PDB entry 3DX7 | X-ray diffraction, 1.60 A resolution | chains A and B of the 3 polymer chains in the assembly

== Chain A ==
Molecule: HLA class I histocompatibility complex HLA-B*4403
From: Homo sapiens
Reference sequence: P30481 (1B44_HUMAN); residues 1-276 here correspond to UniProt positions 25-300 (UniProt number = residue number + 24)
Sequence (276 residues; row label = number of the first residue in the row):
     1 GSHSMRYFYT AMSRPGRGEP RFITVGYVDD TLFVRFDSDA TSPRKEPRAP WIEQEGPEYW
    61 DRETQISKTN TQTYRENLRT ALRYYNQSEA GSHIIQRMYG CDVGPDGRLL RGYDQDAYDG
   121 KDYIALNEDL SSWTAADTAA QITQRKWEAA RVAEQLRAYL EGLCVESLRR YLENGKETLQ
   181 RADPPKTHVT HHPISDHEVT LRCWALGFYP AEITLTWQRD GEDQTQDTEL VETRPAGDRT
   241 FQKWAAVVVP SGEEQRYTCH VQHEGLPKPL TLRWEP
Cystine bridges: Cys101-Cys164, Cys203-Cys259
Differences from the reference sequence: engineered mutation Leu156 (Asp180 in P30481)

== Chain B ==
Molecule: Beta-2-microglobulin
From: Homo sapiens
Reference sequence: P61769 (B2MG_HUMAN); residues 1-99 here correspond to UniProt positions 21-119 (UniProt number = residue number + 20)
Sequence (99 residues; numbered 1 to 99; the number before each row is that of its first residue):
     1 IQRTPKIQVY SRHPAENGKS NFLNCYVSGF HPSDIEVDLL KNGERIEKVE HSDLSFSKDW
    61 SFYLLYYTEF TPTEKDEYAC RVNHVTLSQP KIVKWDRDM
Cystine bridges: Cys25-Cys80
UniProt features mapped onto this chain:
  - modified residue: Gln2 (Pyrrolidone carboxylic acid)
  - glycosylation: Ile1 (N-linked (Glc) (glycation) isoleucine), Lys19 (N-linked (Glc) (glycation) lysine), Lys41 (N-linked (Glc) (glycation) lysine), Lys48 (N-linked (Glc) (glycation) lysine), Lys58 (N-linked (Glc) (glycation) lysine), Lys91 (N-linked (Glc) (glycation) lysine), Lys94 (N-linked (Glc) (glycation) lysine)

== How chain A and chain B interact ==
Pairs across the interface (61; chain A residue first):
  Phe8(A) - Phe56(B)  hydrophobic
  Tyr9(A) - Phe56(B)
  Thr10(A) - Phe56(B)
  Thr10(A) - Phe62(B)
  Met12(A) - Ser33(B)  hydrogen bond
  Met12(A) - Asp34(B)
  Arg17(A) - Asp34(B)  salt bridge
  Val25(A) - Asp53(B)
  Val25(A) - Leu54(B)
  Val25(A) - Ser55(B)
  Tyr27(A) - Ser55(B)  hydrogen bond
  Tyr27(A) - Tyr63(B)  hydrogen bond
  Leu32(A) - Asp53(B)
  Arg35(A) - Asp53(B)  salt bridge
  Arg48(A) - Asp53(B)  salt bridge
  Ile94(A) - His31(B)
  Ile94(A) - Pro32(B)  hydrophobic
  Ile94(A) - Ser33(B)
  Gln96(A) - His31(B)  hydrogen bond
  Gln96(A) - Phe56(B)
  Gln96(A) - Trp60(B)  hydrogen bond (side chain-backbone)
  Gln96(A) - Phe62(B)
  Arg97(A) - Phe56(B)
  Met98(A) - Phe56(B)  hydrophobic
  Met98(A) - Lys58(B)
  Met98(A) - Trp60(B)  hydrophobic
  Gln115(A) - Trp60(B)
  Asp116(A) - Trp60(B)
  Ala117(A) - Trp60(B)  hydrophobic
  Asp119(A) - Ile1(B)  hydrogen bond (backbone-backbone)
  Asp119(A) - His31(B)
  Gly120(A) - Arg3(B)  hydrogen bond (backbone-side chain)
  Gly120(A) - His31(B)
  Gly120(A) - Trp60(B)
  Asp122(A) - Trp60(B)  hydrogen bond
  His192(A) - Asp98(B)  salt bridge
  Arg202(A) - Asp98(B)  hydrogen bond (side chain-backbone)
  Arg202(A) - Met99(B)  hydrogen bond
  Trp204(A) - Asp98(B)
  Trp204(A) - Met99(B)
  Val231(A) - Gln8(B)
  Glu232(A) - Lys6(B)  salt bridge
  Glu232(A) - Gln8(B)  hydrogen bond (backbone-side chain)
  Glu232(A) - Tyr26(B)
  Glu232(A) - Ser28(B)  hydrogen bond
  Thr233(A) - Tyr26(B)
  Arg234(A) - Gln8(B)  hydrogen bond
  Arg234(A) - Tyr10(B)
  Arg234(A) - Met99(B)  hydrogen bond (side chain-backbone)
  Pro235(A) - Tyr10(B)  hydrogen bond (backbone-side chain)
  Pro235(A) - Asn24(B)
  Pro235(A) - Tyr26(B)
  Pro235(A) - Leu65(B)  hydrophobic
  Ala236(A) - Arg12(B)  hydrogen bond (backbone-side chain)
  Ala236(A) - Asn24(B)  hydrogen bond (backbone-side chain)
  Gly237(A) - Arg12(B)  hydrogen bond (backbone-side chain)
  Asp238(A) - Arg12(B)
  Gln242(A) - Tyr10(B)
  Gln242(A) - Ser11(B)  hydrogen bond (side chain-backbone)
  Gln242(A) - Arg12(B)  hydrogen bond (side chain-backbone)
  Trp244(A) - Met99(B)  hydrogen bond (side chain-backbone)
Interface residues without a listed pair, chain A (36 interface residues in all): Ile23, Lys121, Leu206
Interface residues without a listed pair, chain B (29 interface residues in all): His13, Pro14, Ser57, Asp59

== Summary ==
36 residues of chain A and 29 residues of chain B are in contact, with 21 hydrogen bonds and 5 salt bridges.
Polar pairs include Arg17(A)-Asp34(B), Arg35(A)-Asp53(B) and Arg48(A)-Asp53(B).
Here chain A is HLA class I histocompatibility complex HLA-B*4403 and chain B is Beta-2-microglobulin, both
from Homo sapiens. Entry 3DX7 (Crystal Structure of HLA-B*4403 presenting 10mer EBV antigen) was determined by
X-ray diffraction together with 3DX6, 3DX8, 3DX9 and 3DXA from the same study.
